3UIJ - chains A and B of the 4 polymer chains in the assembly; structure by X-ray diffraction, 2.71 A resolution.

== Chain A (and B) ==
Protein: Baculoviral IAP repeat-containing protein 5
From: Homo sapiens
Notes: chain B of this document is another copy of the same molecule, construct and numbering; everything in this record applies to it too
UniProtKB: O15392 (BIRC5_HUMAN); numbering as in UniProt (aligned over 1-142)
Sequence (143 residues; each row starts with the number of its first residue; numbering starts at 0):
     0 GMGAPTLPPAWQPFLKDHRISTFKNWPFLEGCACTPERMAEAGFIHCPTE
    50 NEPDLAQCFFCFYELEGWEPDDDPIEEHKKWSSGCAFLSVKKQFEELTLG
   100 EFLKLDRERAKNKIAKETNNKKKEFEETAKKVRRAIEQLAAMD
Not modelled in the structure: 0-4, 141-142
Construct notes: expression tag (0); engineered mutation Y62 (Lys in O15392), W80 (His in O15392), K129 (Glu in O15392)
Bound ions: Zn2+: C57, C60, H77, C84
Swiss-Prot annotation at these positions:
  - binding site (Zn(2+)): C57, C60, H77, C84
  - site: E126 (Interaction with FBXL7)
  - modified residue: S20 (Phosphoserine), K23 (N6-acetyllysine), T34 (Phosphothreonine), T48 (Phosphothreonine), K90 (N6-acetyllysine), K110 (N6-acetyllysine), K112 (N6-acetyllysine), K115 (N6-acetyllysine), T117 (Phosphothreonine), K121 (N6-acetyllysine), K129 (N6-acetyllysine)
  - natural variant: K129 (K129E: Loss of acetylation)
  - mutagenesis: R18 (R18A: Disrupts interaction with histone H3pT3, no effect on interaction with INCENP), K23 (K23R: Increases ubiquitination and blocks dissociation from centromeres; when associated with R-62; R-78 and R-79), W25 (W25A: Disrupts interaction with histone H3pT3, no effect on interaction with INCENP), C33 (C33R: Disrupts interaction with histone H3pT3, no effect on interaction with INCENP), T34 (T34A: Loss of LAMTOR5 binding; T34E: Higher affinity for LAMTOR5 binding), T48 (T48A/E: Localizes normally during mitosis but cannot support cell proliferation. Increased affinity for CDCA8/borealin), C57 (C57A: Disrupts interaction with histone H3pT3, no effect on interaction with INCENP), E65 (E65A: Almost abolishes RAN-binding. Does not disrupt binding to AURKB or CDCA8. Disrupts mitotic spindle assembly. Does not disrupt nuclear export), W67 (W67A: Disrupts interaction with histone H3pT3, no effect on interaction with INCENP), D70 (D70A: No change. Loss of interaction with AURKB; when associated with A-71), D71 (D71A: No change. Loss of interaction with AURKB; when associated with A-70), K78 (K78R: Increases ubiquitination and blocks dissociation from centromeres; when associated with R-23; R-62 and R-79), 6 further mutagenesis entries in UniProt
What the authors report for this chain:
  - mutagenesis - K62Y/H80W (Kd 19.8 uM): increased binding to Diablo homolog, mitochondrial

== Interface between chain A and chain B ==
Contacting residue pairs - 23 pairs, chain A then chain B:
  T5(A) - W10(B)  hydrogen bond (backbone-side chain)
  T5(A) - D105(B)
  P7(A) - P7(B)  hydrophobic
  P7(A) - W10(B)
  F93(A) - L98(B)
  E94(A) - T97(B)  hydrogen bond (backbone-side chain)
  E94(A) - L98(B)
  E94(A) - G99(B)  hydrogen bond (backbone-backbone)
  E95(A) - T97(B)  hydrogen bond (backbone-side chain)
  L96(A) - T97(B)  hydrogen bond (backbone-side chain)
  L96(A) - L98(B)  hydrogen bond (backbone-backbone)
  T97(A) - E94(B)  hydrogen bond (side chain-backbone)
  T97(A) - E95(B)  hydrogen bond (side chain-backbone)
  T97(A) - L96(B)  hydrogen bond (side chain-backbone)
  T97(A) - L98(B)
  L98(A) - F93(B)  hydrophobic
  L98(A) - E94(B)
  L98(A) - L96(B)  hydrogen bond (backbone-backbone)
  L98(A) - T97(B)
  L98(A) - L98(B)  hydrophobic
  G99(A) - E94(B)  hydrogen bond (backbone-backbone)
  F101(A) - L98(B)  hydrophobic
  L102(A) - L6(B)  hydrophobic
Also at the interface, not in a pair above, chain A (13 interface residues in all): L6, W10
Also at the interface, not in a pair above, chain B (14 interface residues in all): T5, F101, L102

== Overview ==
13 residues of chain A and 14 residues of chain B are in contact; the contacts include 11 hydrogen bonds.
Among the polar pairs are T5(A)-W10(B), E94(A)-T97(B) and E95(A)-T97(B). Curated annotation (UniProt) lists 4
Zn2+-binding residues and 19 mutagenesis sites on chain A. The paper reports that K62Y/H80W of chain A
increase binding to Diablo homolog, mitochondrial.
Both chains are Baculoviral IAP repeat-containing protein 5 (Homo sapiens). Entry 3UIJ (Crystal structure of
human Survivin K62Y/H80W mutant in complex with Smac/DIABLO(1-15) peptide) was determined by X-ray
diffraction, deposited together with 3UIH, 3UII and 3UIK.
